PDB entry 8Z1Z | electron microscopy, 3.26 A resolution | chains C and D of the 5 polymer chains in the assembly

# Chain C
Protein: Dipeptide transport ATP-binding protein DppD
Source organism: Escherichia coli K-12
Notes: EC 7.4.2.9
UniProtKB: P0AAG0 (DPPD_ECOLI); numbering as in UniProt (aligned over 1-327)
Sequence (327 residues; numbered 1 to 327; the number before each row is that of its first residue):
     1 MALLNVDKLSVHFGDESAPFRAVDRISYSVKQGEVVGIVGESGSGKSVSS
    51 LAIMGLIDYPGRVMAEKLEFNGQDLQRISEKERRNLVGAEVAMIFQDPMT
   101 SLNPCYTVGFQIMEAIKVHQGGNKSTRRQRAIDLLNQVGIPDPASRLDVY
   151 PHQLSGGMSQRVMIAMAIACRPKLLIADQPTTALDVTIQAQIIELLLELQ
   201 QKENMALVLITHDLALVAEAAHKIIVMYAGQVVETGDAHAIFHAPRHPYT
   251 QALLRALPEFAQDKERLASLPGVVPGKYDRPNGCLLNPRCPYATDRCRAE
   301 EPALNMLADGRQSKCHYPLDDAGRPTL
Disordered / not traced: 1, 326-327
Sequence notes: conflict Gln-179 (Glu in P0AAG0)
UniProt features mapped onto this chain:
  - binding site (ATP): Gly-40 to Ser-47
Bound ions: 4Fe-4S cluster Fe: Cys-284, Cys-290, Cys-297, Cys-315
Ligand contacts:
  - ATP-gamma-S (AGS; phosphothiophosphoric acid-adenylate ester), molecule 1: Phe-13, Phe-20, Ala-22, Glu-41, Ser-42, Gly-43, Ser-44, Gly-45, Lys-46, Ser-47, Val-48, Gln-96
  - ATP-gamma-S (AGS), molecule 2: Arg-146, His-152, Gln-153, Leu-154, Ser-155, Gly-156, Gly-157, Met-158, Ala-183
  - 4Fe-4S cluster (SF4): His-247, Pro-248, Cys-284, Leu-286, Asn-287, Cys-290, Tyr-292, Ala-293, Cys-297, Pro-302, Cys-315, His-316, Tyr-317

# Chain D
Protein: Dipeptide transport ATP-binding protein DppF
Source organism: Escherichia coli (strain K12)
Notes: EC 7.4.2.9
UniProtKB: P37313 (DPPF_ECOLI); numbering as in UniProt (aligned over 1-334)
Sequence (334 residues; numbered 1 to 334; the number before each row is that of its first residue):
     1 MSTQEATLQQPLLQAIDLKKHYPVKKGMFAPERLVKALDGVSFNLERGKT
    51 LAVVGESGCGKSTLGRLLTMIEMPTGGELYYQGQDLLKHDPQAQKLRRQK
   101 IQIVFQNPYGSLNPRKKVGQILEEPLLINTSLSKEQRREKALSMMAKVGL
   151 KTEHYDRYPHMFSGGQRQRIAIARGLMLDPDVVIADQPVSALDVSVRAQV
   201 LNLMMDLQQELGLSYVFISHDLSVVEHIADEVMVMYLGRCVEKGTKDQIF
   251 NNPRHPYTQALLSATPRLNPDDRRERIKLSGELPSPLNPPPGCAFNARCR
   301 RRFGPCTQLQPQLKDYGGQLVACFAVDQDENPQR
Disordered / not traced: 1-8, 331-334
Sequence notes: conflict Gln-187 (Glu in P37313)
UniProt features mapped onto this chain:
  - binding site (ATP): Gly-55 to Ser-62
Bound ions: 4Fe-4S cluster Fe: Cys-293, Cys-299, Cys-323
Ligand contacts:
  - ATP-gamma-S (AGS; phosphothiophosphoric acid-adenylate ester), molecule 1: Tyr-22, Val-24, Val-35, Ala-37, Ser-57, Gly-58, Cys-59, Gly-60, Lys-61, Ser-62, Thr-63, Arg-66, Gln-106, Gln-187, His-220, Pro-286
  - ATP-gamma-S (AGS), molecule 2: His-154, Arg-157, His-160, Met-161, Ser-163, Gly-164, Gly-165, Gln-166, Ala-191
  - 4Fe-4S cluster (SF4): His-255, Pro-256, Cys-293, Phe-295, Asn-296, Cys-299, Arg-301, Arg-302, Cys-306, Pro-311, Cys-323, Phe-324, Ala-325

# Chain C / chain D interface
Pairs across the interface (90):
  Phe-20(C) / Glu-153(D)
  Phe-20(C) / Arg-157(D)
  Gly-40(C) / Asp-193(D)
  Glu-41(C) / Asp-193(D)
  Glu-41(C) / Ser-195(D)
  Ser-42(C) / Gly-165(D)
  Ser-42(C) / Arg-169(D)  hydrogen bond
  Ser-42(C) / Asp-193(D)
  Ser-42(C) / Val-196(D)
  Gly-43(C) / Ser-163(D)
  Gln-96(C) / Gly-164(D)  hydrogen bond (side chain-backbone)
  Asp-97(C) / Asn-107(D)
  Asp-97(C) / Tyr-109(D)
  Pro-98(C) / Asn-107(D)
  Met-99(C) / Asn-107(D)
  Thr-100(C) / Tyr-109(D)
  Pro-141(C) / Leu-283(D)
  Pro-141(C) / Pro-284(D)
  Pro-141(C) / Ser-285(D)
  Pro-141(C) / Pro-286(D)
  Asp-142(C) / Ser-285(D)
  Asp-142(C) / Leu-287(D)
  Ser-145(C) / Leu-287(D)
  Arg-146(C) / Pro-286(D)
  Asp-148(C) / Lys-26(D)
  Gly-156(C) / Gln-106(D)
  Gly-156(C) / Asn-107(D)
  Gly-157(C) / Ser-57(D)
  Gly-157(C) / Gln-106(D)
  Arg-161(C) / Ser-57(D)  hydrogen bond (side chain-backbone)
  Gln-179(C) / Ala-191(D)
  Thr-182(C) / Ser-190(D)  hydrogen bond (side chain-backbone)
  Ala-183(C) / Ser-57(D)  hydrogen bond (backbone-side chain)
  Ala-183(C) / Gln-106(D)
  Ala-183(C) / Gln-187(D)
  Ala-183(C) / His-220(D)  hydrogen bond (backbone-side chain)
  Leu-184(C) / Ser-57(D)
  Leu-184(C) / His-220(D)
  Asp-185(C) / Gly-55(D)
  Asp-185(C) / Glu-56(D)
  Asp-185(C) / Ser-57(D)
  Asp-185(C) / His-220(D)  hydrogen bond (backbone-side chain)
  Asp-185(C) / Tyr-257(D)  hydrogen bond
  Asp-185(C) / Leu-261(D)
  Val-186(C) / His-220(D)
  Val-186(C) / Leu-222(D)  hydrophobic
  Val-186(C) / Leu-261(D)
  Val-186(C) / Ala-264(D)
  Thr-187(C) / Glu-56(D)
  Thr-187(C) / Leu-279(D)
  Ala-190(C) / Arg-276(D)
  Glu-194(C) / Arg-276(D)  salt bridge
  His-212(C) / Ser-190(D)  hydrogen bond (side chain-backbone)
  His-212(C) / Leu-192(D)
  His-212(C) / Val-194(D)
  His-212(C) / Arg-197(D)  hydrogen bond
  Leu-214(C) / Val-194(D)  hydrophobic
  Ala-215(C) / Pro-266(D)  hydrophobic
  Ala-215(C) / Arg-267(D)
  Ala-215(C) / Leu-268(D)
  Leu-216(C) / Pro-266(D)  hydrophobic
  Ala-218(C) / Leu-268(D)  hydrophobic
  Glu-219(C) / Arg-273(D)
  Tyr-249(C) / Asp-193(D)
  Leu-253(C) / Asp-193(D)
  Ala-256(C) / Val-194(D)
  Leu-257(C) / Val-194(D)  hydrophobic
  Leu-257(C) / Leu-268(D)  hydrophobic
  Glu-259(C) / Leu-268(D)  hydrogen bond (side chain-backbone)
  Gln-262(C) / His-227(D)
  Asp-263(C) / Glu-226(D)
  Lys-264(C) / His-227(D)  hydrogen bond (backbone-side chain)
  Lys-264(C) / Ala-229(D)  hydrogen bond (side chain-backbone)
  Lys-264(C) / Asp-230(D)
  Glu-265(C) / Met-205(D)
  Glu-265(C) / His-227(D)  hydrogen bond (backbone-side chain)
  Arg-266(C) / Asn-202(D)
  Arg-266(C) / Asp-206(D)  salt bridge
  Leu-267(C) / Ala-198(D)  hydrophobic
  Leu-267(C) / Asn-202(D)  hydrogen bond (backbone-side chain)
  Ala-268(C) / Ala-198(D)
  Ser-269(C) / Ser-195(D)
  Val-273(C) / Gly-149(D)
  Val-273(C) / Lys-151(D)
  Val-274(C) / Lys-151(D)  hydrogen bond (backbone-side chain)
  Gly-276(C) / Lys-151(D)
  Gly-276(C) / Glu-153(D)
  Lys-277(C) / Glu-153(D)  hydrogen bond (backbone-side chain)
  Tyr-278(C) / Glu-153(D)  hydrogen bond (backbone-side chain)
  Asp-279(C) / Lys-151(D)  salt bridge
Interface residues without a listed pair, chain C (62 interface residues in all): Gly-139, Ile-188, Gln-191, Asp-213, Phe-242, His-243, Leu-254, Pro-258, Ala-261, Pro-275
Interface residues without a listed pair, chain D (59 interface residues in all): Gly-58, Gln-166, Val-189, Leu-201, Gln-209, Ser-223, Ala-260, Thr-265, Asn-269, Pro-270, Arg-298

# Summary
The interface between chain C and chain D involves 62 residues on one side and 59 on the other; the contacts
include 18 hydrogen bonds and 3 salt bridges. Among the polar pairs are Glu-194(C)/Arg-276(D),
Arg-266(C)/Asp-206(D) and Asp-279(C)/Lys-151(D).
Chain C is Dipeptide transport ATP-binding protein DppD (Escherichia coli K-12) and chain D is Dipeptide
transport ATP-binding protein DppF (Escherichia coli (strain K12)); the structure, Cryo-EM structure of
Escherichia coli DppAR383D+D436RBCDF in pre-catalytic state, was determined by electron microscopy.
